4YOC - chains A and C; structure by X-ray diffraction, 2.92 A resolution.

# Chain A
Name: DNA (cytosine-5)-methyltransferase 1
Organism: Homo sapiens
Notes: EC 2.1.1.37
UniProt: P26358 (DNMT1_HUMAN); numbering as in UniProt (aligned over 600-1600)
Sequence (1004 residues; numbered 597 to 1600; the number before each row is that of its first residue):
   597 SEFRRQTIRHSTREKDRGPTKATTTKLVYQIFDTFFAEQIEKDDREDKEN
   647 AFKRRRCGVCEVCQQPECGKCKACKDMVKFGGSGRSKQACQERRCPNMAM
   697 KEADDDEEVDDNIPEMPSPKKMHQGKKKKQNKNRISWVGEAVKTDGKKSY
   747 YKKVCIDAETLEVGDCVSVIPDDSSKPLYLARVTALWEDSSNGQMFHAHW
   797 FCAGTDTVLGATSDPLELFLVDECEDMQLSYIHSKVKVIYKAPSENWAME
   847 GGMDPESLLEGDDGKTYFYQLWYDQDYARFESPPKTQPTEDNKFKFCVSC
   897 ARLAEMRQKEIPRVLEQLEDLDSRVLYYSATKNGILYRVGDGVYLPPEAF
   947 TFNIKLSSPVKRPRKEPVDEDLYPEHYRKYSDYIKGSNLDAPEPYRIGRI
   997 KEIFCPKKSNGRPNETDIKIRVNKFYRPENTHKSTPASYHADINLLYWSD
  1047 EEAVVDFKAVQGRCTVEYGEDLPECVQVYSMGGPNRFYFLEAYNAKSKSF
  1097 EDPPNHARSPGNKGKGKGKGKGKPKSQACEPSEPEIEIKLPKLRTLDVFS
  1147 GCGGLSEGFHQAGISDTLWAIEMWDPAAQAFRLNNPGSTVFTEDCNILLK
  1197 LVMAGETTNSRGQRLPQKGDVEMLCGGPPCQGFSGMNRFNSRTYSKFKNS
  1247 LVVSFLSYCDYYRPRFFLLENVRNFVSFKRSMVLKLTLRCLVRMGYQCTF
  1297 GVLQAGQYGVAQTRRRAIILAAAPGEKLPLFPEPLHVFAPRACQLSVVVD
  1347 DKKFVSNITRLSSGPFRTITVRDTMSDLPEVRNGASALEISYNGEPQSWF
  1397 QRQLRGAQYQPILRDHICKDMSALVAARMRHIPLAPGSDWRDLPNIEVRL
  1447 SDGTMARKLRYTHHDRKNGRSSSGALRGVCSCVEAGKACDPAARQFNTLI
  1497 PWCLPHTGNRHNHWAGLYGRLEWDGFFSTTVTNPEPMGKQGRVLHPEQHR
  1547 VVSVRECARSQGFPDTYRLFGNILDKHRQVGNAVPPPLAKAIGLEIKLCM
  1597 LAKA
Not modelled in the structure: 597-614, 634-701, 854-859, 953-961, 980-983, 1116-1132
Sequence notes: expression tag (597-599)
Curated features (UniProtKB/Swiss-Prot):
  - zinc finger: Asn-646 to Pro-692 (CXXC-type)
  - region: Lys-1109 to Pro-1120 (6 X 2 AA tandem repeats of K-G)
  - active site: Cys-1226
  - binding site (Zn(2+)): Cys-653, Cys-656, Cys-659, Cys-664, Cys-667, Cys-670, Cys-686, Cys-691
  - binding site (S-adenosyl-L-methionine): Ser-1146, Gly-1150, Leu-1151, Glu-1168, Met-1169, Asp-1190, Cys-1191, Asn-1578, Val-1580
  - modified residue: Ser-714 (Phosphoserine), Ser-732 (Phosphoserine), Lys-749 (N6-acetyllysine), Ser-878 (Phosphoserine), Lys-891 (N6-acetyllysine), Lys-957 (N6-acetyllysine), Lys-961 (N6-acetyllysine), Lys-975 (N6-acetyllysine), Lys-1054 (N6-acetyllysine), Lys-1111 (N6-acetyllysine), Lys-1113 (N6-acetyllysine), Lys-1115 (N6-acetyllysine), Lys-1117 (N6-acetyllysine), Lys-1119 (N6-acetyllysine), Lys-1121 (N6-acetyllysine), Lys-1349 (N6-acetyllysine), Lys-1415 (N6-acetyllysine)
Reported in the primary citation:
  - post-translational modification sites: Lys-1111, Lys-1113, Lys-1115, Lys-1117 (citing earlier work)

# Chain C
Name: Ubiquitin carboxyl-terminal hydrolase 7
Organism: Homo sapiens
Notes: EC 3.4.19.12
UniProt: Q93009 (UBP7_HUMAN); residues 560-1102 here = UniProt positions 560-1102
Sequence (548 residues; each row starts with the number of its first residue):
   555 GPLGSEAHLYMQVQIVAEDQFCGHQGNDMYDEEKVKYTVFKVLKNSSLAE
   605 FVQSLSQTMGFPQDQIRLWPMQARSNGTKRPAMLDNEADGNKTMIELSDN
   655 ENPWTIFLETVDPELAASGATLPKFDKDHDVMLFLKMYDPKTRSLNYCGH
   705 IYTPISCKIRDLLPVMCDRAGFIQDTSLILYEEVKPNLTERIQDYDVSLD
   755 KALDELMDGDIIVFQKDDPENDNSELPTAKEYFRDLYHRVDVIFCDKTIP
   805 NDPGFVVTLSNRMNYFQVAKTVAQRLNTDPMLLQFFKSQGYRDGPGNPLR
   855 HNYEGTLRDLLQFFKPRQPKKLYYQQLKMKITDFENRRSFKCIWLNSQFR
   905 EEEITLYPDKHGCVRDLLEECKKAVELGEKASGKLRLLEIVSYKIIGVHQ
   955 EDELLECLSPATSRTFRIEEIPLDQVDIDKENEMLVTVAHFHKEVFGTFG
  1005 IPFLLRIHQGEHFREVMKRIQSLLDIQEKEFEKFKFAIVMMGRHQYINED
  1055 EYEVNLKDFEPQPGNMSHPRPWLGLDHFNKAPKRSRYTYLEKAIKIHN
Not modelled in the structure: 1084-1102
Sequence notes: expression tag (555-559)
Curated features (UniProtKB/Swiss-Prot):
  - modified residue: Lys-869 (N6-acetyllysine), Ser-963 (Phosphoserine), Lys-1084 (N6-acetyllysine), Lys-1096 (N6-acetyllysine)
  - cross-link (Glycyl lysine isopeptide (Lys-Gly)): Lys-869 (interchain with G-Cter in SUMO2), Lys-882 (interchain with G-Cter in SUMO2)

# Chain A / chain C interface
Residue-residue contacts - 58 pairs, chain A then chain C:
  His-1036(A) / Glu-858(C)
  His-1036(A) / Gly-859(C)
  Tyr-1064(A) / Asn-741(C)
  Glu-1066(A) / Asn-741(C)
  Glu-1066(A) / Tyr-791(C)  hydrogen bond
  Glu-1066(A) / Arg-862(C)  salt bridge
  Asp-1067(A) / Lys-739(C)  salt bridge
  Asp-1098(A) / Arg-788(C)  salt bridge
  Asp-1098(A) / Arg-816(C)  salt bridge
  Asn-1101(A) / Leu-742(C)
  Asn-1101(A) / Glu-744(C)  hydrogen bond
  Asn-1101(A) / Lys-784(C)
  Arg-1104(A) / Lys-739(C)
  Arg-1104(A) / Asn-741(C)  hydrogen bond (side chain-backbone)
  Arg-1104(A) / Leu-742(C)
  Lys-1109(A) / Asn-630(C)
  Lys-1109(A) / Glu-744(C)  salt bridge
  Lys-1109(A) / Asp-758(C)
  Lys-1109(A) / Glu-759(C)
  Gly-1110(A) / Arg-628(C)
  Gly-1110(A) / Ser-629(C)  hydrogen bond (backbone-backbone)
  Gly-1110(A) / Asn-630(C)  hydrogen bond (backbone-backbone)
  Lys-1111(A) / Arg-628(C)
  Lys-1111(A) / Asn-630(C)
  Lys-1111(A) / Glu-736(C)  salt bridge
  Lys-1111(A) / Asp-758(C)  hydrogen bond (side chain-backbone)
  Lys-1111(A) / Glu-759(C)  hydrogen bond (side chain-backbone)
  Lys-1111(A) / Met-761(C)
  Lys-1111(A) / Asp-764(C)  salt bridge
  Gly-1112(A) / Glu-759(C)  hydrogen bond (backbone-side chain)
  Gly-1112(A) / Met-761(C)
  Lys-1113(A) / Glu-759(C)
  Gly-1114(A) / Leu-760(C)
  Gly-1114(A) / Met-761(C)
  Lys-1115(A) / Lys-681(C)
  Lys-1115(A) / Asp-684(C)  hydrogen bond (side chain-backbone)
  Lys-1115(A) / Ile-709(C)
  Lys-1115(A) / Asp-754(C)
  Lys-1115(A) / Leu-760(C)  hydrogen bond (backbone-backbone)
  Lys-1115(A) / Asp-762(C)  salt bridge
  Arg-1378(A) / Arg-892(C)
  Ser-1382(A) / Thr-966(C)
  Asn-1389(A) / Pro-852(C)
  Gly-1390(A) / Asn-851(C)
  Gly-1390(A) / Pro-852(C)
  Gly-1390(A) / Arg-854(C)
  Glu-1391(A) / Lys-841(C)  salt bridge
  Glu-1391(A) / Asn-851(C)  hydrogen bond
  Glu-1391(A) / Pro-852(C)
  Glu-1391(A) / Leu-853(C)
  Glu-1391(A) / Arg-854(C)  hydrogen bond (backbone-side chain)
  Gln-1393(A) / Arg-854(C)  hydrogen bond
  Arg-1401(A) / Asn-851(C)
  Tyr-1405(A) / Gln-843(C)
  Tyr-1405(A) / Gly-850(C)
  Tyr-1405(A) / Asn-851(C)
  Arg-1445(A) / Ser-1071(C)
  His-1545(A) / Glu-960(C)  salt bridge
Also at the interface, not in a pair above, chain A (32 interface residues in all): Pro-1032, Leu-1086, Asp-1373, Glu-1376, Pro-1392, Ala-1403, Gln-1404, Gly-1449
Also at the interface, not in a pair above, chain C (44 interface residues in all): Val-685, Val-738, His-792, Tyr-845, Asp-863, Phe-867, Lys-914, Leu-962
Interface features reported in the paper:
  - specific contacts: Lys-1109(A)/Glu-744(C) (hydrogen bond), Gly-1110(A)/Asn-630(C) (backbone contact), Lys-1111(A)/Asp-758(C), Lys-1115(A)/Asp-684(C) (backbone contact), Lys-1115(A)/Asp-762(C) (backbone contact), Gln-1393(A)/Arg-854(C) (hydrogen bond), Glu-736(C)/Lys-1111(A), Glu-759(C)/Lys-1111(A), Asp-764(C)/Lys-1111(A)
  - interface residues, chain A: Glu-1066(A), Arg-1104(A), Gly-1110(A), Lys-1111(A), Gly-1112(A), Asp-1373(A), Glu-1391(A), Gln-1393(A)
  - hot spots on chain A (mutagenesis) - E1066A/D1067A, K1109A/K1111A/K1113A, K1111Q/K1113Q, K1111Q/K1113Q/K1115Q/K1117Q, K1111Q, K1111R/K1113R, K1111R/K1113R/K1115R/K1117R, K1111R: decreased binding to Ubiquitin carboxyl-terminal hydrolase 7 (chain C)
  - hot spots on chain A (mutagenesis) - E1391A/Q1393A: unchanged binding to Ubiquitin carboxyl-terminal hydrolase 7 (chain C)
  - interface residues, chain C: Ser-629(C), Asn-630(C), Asn-741(C), Glu-759(C), Tyr-791(C), Asn-851(C), Arg-854(C), Arg-862(C)
  - hot spots on chain C (mutagenesis) - N851A/R854A: unchanged binding to DNA (cytosine-5)-methyltransferase 1 (chain A)

# Summary
32 residues of chain A face 44 of chain C across their interface; the contacts include 13 hydrogen bonds and
10 salt bridges. Polar pairs include Glu-1066(A)/Arg-862(C), Asp-1067(A)/Lys-739(C) and
Asp-1098(A)/Arg-788(C). The paper describes hydrogen bonds between Lys-1109(A) and Glu-744(C) and Gln-1393(A)
and Arg-854(C); backbone contacts between Gly-1110(A) and Asn-630(C), Lys-1115(A) and Asp-684(C) and
Lys-1115(A) and Asp-762(C); contacts between Lys-1111(A) and Asp-758(C), Glu-736(C) and Lys-1111(A) and
Glu-759(C) and Lys-1111(A) among others. The paper reports that E1066A/D1067A, K1109A/K1111A/K1113A and
K1111Q/K1113Q of chain A, among others, reduce binding to Ubiquitin carboxyl-terminal hydrolase 7 (chain C);
interface residues Glu-1066(A), Arg-1104(A) and Ser-629(C) among others; 10 substitutions were tested in all.
Chain A is DNA (cytosine-5)-methyltransferase 1 and chain C is Ubiquitin carboxyl-terminal hydrolase 7, both
from Homo sapiens; the structure, Crystal Structure of human DNMT1 and USP7/HAUSP complex, was determined by
X-ray diffraction.
